4LCP - chains A and B; structure by X-ray diffraction, 2.00 A resolution.

Chain A (and B):
Molecule: Cytidine and deoxycytidylate deaminase zinc-binding region
Organism: Nitrosomonas europaea
Notes: EC 3.5.-.-; chain B of this document is another copy of the same molecule, construct and numbering; everything in this record applies to it too
UniProtKB: Q82Y41 (Q82Y41_NITEU); residue numbers follow UniProt; this construct covers 1-193
Chain sequence (197 residues; row label = number of the first residue in the row; numbers below 1 keep their minus sign (Gly-1 is residue -1)):
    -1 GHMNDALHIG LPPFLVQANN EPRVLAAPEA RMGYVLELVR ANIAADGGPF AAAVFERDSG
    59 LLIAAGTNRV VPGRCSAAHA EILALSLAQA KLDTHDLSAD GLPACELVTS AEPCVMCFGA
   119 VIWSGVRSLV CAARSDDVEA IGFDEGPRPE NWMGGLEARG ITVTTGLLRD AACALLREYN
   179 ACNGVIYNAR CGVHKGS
Disordered / not traced: -1 to 0, 190-195 (chain B: 181-195)
Disulfide bonds: Cys180-Cys189
Differences from the reference sequence: expression tag (-1 to 0, 194-195)
Bound ions: Zn2+: His77, Cys112, Cys115
Residues lining bound ligands: 9H-purine-2,6-diamine (6AP): Phe48, Asn66, His77, Glu79, Ala109, Glu110, Pro111, Cys112, Val136, Phe141, Asp142, Glu143
What the authors report for this chain:
  - binding site for 9H-purine-2,6-diamine: Asn66, Glu110, Asp142
  - catalytic residues: Glu79, Glu143 (citing earlier work)

Chain A / chain B interface:
Contacting residue pairs - 89 pairs, chain A then chain B:
  Met1(A) - His6(B)
  Asn2(A) - Asn17(B)
  Asn2(A) - Asn18(B)  hydrogen bond
  Asp3(A) - Leu9(B)
  Ala4(A) - His6(B)
  Ala4(A) - Ile7(B)
  Ala4(A) - Leu9(B)
  Ala4(A) - Leu85(B)
  Leu5(A) - Leu5(B)
  Leu5(A) - His6(B)
  Leu5(A) - Ile7(B)  hydrogen bond (backbone-backbone)
  Leu5(A) - Ser84(B)
  His6(A) - Ala4(B)
  His6(A) - Leu5(B)
  His6(A) - His6(B)
  Ile7(A) - Ala4(B)
  Ile7(A) - Leu5(B)  hydrogen bond (backbone-backbone)
  Gly8(A) - Asp3(B)
  Leu9(A) - Asn2(B)
  Leu9(A) - Asp3(B)  hydrogen bond (backbone-backbone)
  Leu9(A) - Ala4(B)
  Val14(A) - Asn2(B)
  Val14(A) - Asp3(B)
  Asn18(A) - Asn2(B)  hydrogen bond
  Val68(A) - His93(B)
  Val69(A) - His93(B)
  Arg72(A) - Gln87(B)
  Arg72(A) - Asp91(B)  salt bridge
  Arg72(A) - Thr92(B)
  Arg72(A) - His93(B)
  Cys73(A) - Ser84(B)  hydrogen bond
  Cys73(A) - Gln87(B)
  Cys73(A) - His93(B)
  Ser74(A) - Gln87(B)  hydrogen bond
  Ser74(A) - His93(B)
  Ser74(A) - Trp121(B)
  Ser74(A) - Ser122(B)
  Ala75(A) - Ile80(B)  hydrophobic
  Ala75(A) - Ser84(B)
  His77(A) - Trp121(B)
  Ser84(A) - Leu5(B)
  Ser84(A) - Cys73(B)
  Ser84(A) - Ala75(B)
  Leu85(A) - Ala4(B)
  Leu85(A) - Leu5(B)  hydrophobic
  Gln87(A) - Arg72(B)
  Gln87(A) - Cys73(B)
  Gln87(A) - Ser74(B)  hydrogen bond
  Ala88(A) - His0(B)
  Ala88(A) - Arg72(B)
  Lys89(A) - His0(B)
  Asp91(A) - Arg72(B)  salt bridge
  Thr92(A) - Arg72(B)
  His93(A) - Val68(B)
  His93(A) - Val69(B)
  His93(A) - Arg72(B)
  His93(A) - Cys73(B)
  His93(A) - Ser74(B)
  Cys112(A) - Trp121(B)  hydrogen bond
  Val113(A) - Val113(B)  hydrophobic
  Val113(A) - Phe116(B)  hydrophobic
  Val113(A) - Gly117(B)
  Met114(A) - Met114(B)
  Met114(A) - Gly117(B)
  Met114(A) - Ala118(B)  hydrophobic
  Met114(A) - Trp121(B)
  Phe116(A) - Pro145(B)  hydrophobic
  Gly117(A) - Val113(B)
  Ala118(A) - Met114(B)  hydrophobic
  Ile120(A) - Pro145(B)
  Trp121(A) - Ser74(B)
  Trp121(A) - His77(B)
  Trp121(A) - Cys112(B)  hydrogen bond
  Trp121(A) - Met114(B)
  Trp121(A) - Asp142(B)
  Trp121(A) - Glu143(B)
  Trp121(A) - Gly144(B)
  Ser122(A) - Ser74(B)
  Asp142(A) - Trp121(B)
  Glu143(A) - Trp121(B)
  Gly144(A) - Trp121(B)
  Pro145(A) - Phe116(B)  hydrophobic
  Pro145(A) - Ile120(B)
  Pro145(A) - Pro147(B)
  Pro145(A) - Arg157(B)
  Pro147(A) - Pro145(B)
  Arg157(A) - Asp142(B)  salt bridge
  Arg157(A) - Gly144(B)
  Arg157(A) - Pro145(B)
Other interface residues (no listed pair), chain A (43 interface residues in all): Ile80, Arg146
Other interface residues (no listed pair), chain B (45 interface residues in all): Met1, Gly8, Val14, Leu81, Ala88, Arg146

Summary:
43 residues of chain A face 45 of chain B across their interface, with 10 hydrogen bonds and 3 salt bridges.
Polar pairs include Arg72(A)-Asp91(B), Arg157(A)-Asp142(B) and Asn2(A)-Asn18(B). Bound to chain A:
9H-purine-2,6-diamine. From the paper: catalytic residues Glu79(A) and Glu143(A); a binding site for
9H-purine-2,6-diamine at Asn66(A), Glu110(A) and Asp142(A).
Chain A and chain B are both Cytidine and deoxycytidylate deaminase zinc-binding region (Nitrosomonas
europaea); the structure, Crytsal structure of NE0047 in complex with 2,6-diaminopurine, was determined by
X-ray diffraction (same publication as 4LC5, 4LCN, 4LCO, 4LD2 and 4LD4).
